Entry 8FVW (electron microscopy, 2.10 A resolution); this record covers chains F and B of the 8 polymer chains in the assembly.

Chain F:
Protein: DNA-directed RNA polymerase subunit beta
From: Escherichia coli K-12
Notes: EC 2.7.7.6
UniProtKB: P0A8V2 (RPOB_ECOLI); residue numbers follow UniProt; this construct covers 1-1342
Amino-acid sequence (1342 residues; numbered 1 to 1342; the number before each row is that of its first residue):
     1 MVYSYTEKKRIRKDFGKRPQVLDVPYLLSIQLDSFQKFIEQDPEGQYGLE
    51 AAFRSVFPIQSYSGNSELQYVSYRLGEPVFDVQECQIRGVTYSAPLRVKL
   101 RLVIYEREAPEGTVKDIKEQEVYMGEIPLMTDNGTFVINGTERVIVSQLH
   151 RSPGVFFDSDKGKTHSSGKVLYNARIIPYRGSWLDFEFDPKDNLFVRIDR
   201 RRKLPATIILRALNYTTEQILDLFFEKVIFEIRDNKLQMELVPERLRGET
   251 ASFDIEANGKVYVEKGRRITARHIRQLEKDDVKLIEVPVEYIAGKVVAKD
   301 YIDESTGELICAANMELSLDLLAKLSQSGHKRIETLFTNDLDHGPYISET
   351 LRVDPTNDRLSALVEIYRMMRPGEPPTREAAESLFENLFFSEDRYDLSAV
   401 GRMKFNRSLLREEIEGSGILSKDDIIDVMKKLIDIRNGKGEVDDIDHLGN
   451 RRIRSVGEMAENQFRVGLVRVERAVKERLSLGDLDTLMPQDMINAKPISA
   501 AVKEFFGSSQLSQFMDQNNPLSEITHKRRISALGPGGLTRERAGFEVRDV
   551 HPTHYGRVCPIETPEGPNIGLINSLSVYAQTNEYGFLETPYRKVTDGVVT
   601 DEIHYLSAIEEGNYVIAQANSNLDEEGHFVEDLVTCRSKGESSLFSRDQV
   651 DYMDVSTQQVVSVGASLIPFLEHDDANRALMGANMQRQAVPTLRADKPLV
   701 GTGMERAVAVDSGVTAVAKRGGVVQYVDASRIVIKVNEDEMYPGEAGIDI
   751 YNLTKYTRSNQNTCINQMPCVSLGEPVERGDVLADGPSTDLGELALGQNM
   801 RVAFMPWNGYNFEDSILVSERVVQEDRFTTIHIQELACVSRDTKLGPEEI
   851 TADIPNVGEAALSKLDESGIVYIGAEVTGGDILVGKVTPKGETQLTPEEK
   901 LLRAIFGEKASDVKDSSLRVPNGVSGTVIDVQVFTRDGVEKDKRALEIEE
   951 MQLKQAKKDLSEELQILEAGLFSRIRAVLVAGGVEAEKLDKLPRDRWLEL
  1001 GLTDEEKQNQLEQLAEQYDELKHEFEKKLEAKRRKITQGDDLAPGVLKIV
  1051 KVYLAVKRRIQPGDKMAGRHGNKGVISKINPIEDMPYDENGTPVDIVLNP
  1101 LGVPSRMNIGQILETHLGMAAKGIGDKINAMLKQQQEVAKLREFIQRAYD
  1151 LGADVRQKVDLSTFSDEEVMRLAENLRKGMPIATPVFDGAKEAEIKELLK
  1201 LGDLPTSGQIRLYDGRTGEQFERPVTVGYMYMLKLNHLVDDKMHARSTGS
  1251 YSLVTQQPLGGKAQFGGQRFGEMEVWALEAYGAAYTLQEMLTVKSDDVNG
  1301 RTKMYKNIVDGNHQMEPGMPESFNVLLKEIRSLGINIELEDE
Not modelled in the structure: 1, 891-912
Curated features (UniProtKB/Swiss-Prot):
  - modified residue (N6-acetyllysine): Lys1022, Lys1200

Chain B:
Molecule: 53-nt DNA strand
Sequence (53 nucleotides; each row starts with the number of its first residue):
     1 GGGTATTCGCCGTGTACCTCTCCTAGCCCAACCATATGGATGCTTAAGCA
    51 AAG
Not modelled in the structure: 25-53

How chain F and chain B interact:
Pairs across the interface - 15 pairs, chain F then chain B:
  Asn139(F) - DC22(B)  hydrogen bond to the phosphate
  Thr141(F) - DT21(B)  sugar contact
  Arg143(F) - DT21(B)  hydrogen bond to the phosphate
  Gly507(F) - DC22(B)  sugar contact
  Ser508(F) - DC22(B)  sugar contact
  Phe514(F) - DC20(B)  sugar contact
  Phe514(F) - DT21(B)  sugar contact
  Arg542(F) - DT13(B)  base contact
  Gly1261(F) - DC18(B)  phosphate contact
  Lys1262(F) - DC18(B)  hydrogen bond to the phosphate
  Gln1268(F) - DC17(B)  sugar contact
  Arg1269(F) - DA16(B)  salt bridge to the phosphate
  Arg1269(F) - DC17(B)  hydrogen bond to the phosphate
  Gly1271(F) - DA16(B)  phosphate contact
  Met1273(F) - DT15(B)  sugar contact
Interface residues without a listed pair, chain F (20 interface residues in all): Ile138, His165, Pro567, Asn762, Ala1263, Gly1267, Glu1274
Interface residues without a listed pair, chain B (11 interface residues in all): DT6, DG14, DT19

Summary:
20 residues of chain F and 11 residues of chain B are in contact; the contacts include 4 hydrogen bonds and 1
salt bridge. Among the polar pairs are Asn139(F)-DC22(B), Arg143(F)-DT21(B) and Lys1262(F)-DC18(B).
Chain F is DNA-directed RNA polymerase subunit beta (Escherichia coli K-12) and chain B is a 53-nt DNA strand;
the structure, CryoEM structure of E.coli transcription elongation complex bound to ppGpp, was determined by
electron microscopy together with 8FVR from the same study.
